PDB entry 2QHR | X-ray diffraction, 2.00 A resolution | chains H and L of the 3 polymer chains in the assembly

== Chain H ==
Molecule: 13F6-1-2 Fab fragment heavy chain
Source organism: Mus musculus
Notes: antibody fragment or engineered binder
Sequence (222 residues; each row starts with the number of its first residue; a row labelled like 82A-82C holds insertion residues (82A, then the next letters in order)):
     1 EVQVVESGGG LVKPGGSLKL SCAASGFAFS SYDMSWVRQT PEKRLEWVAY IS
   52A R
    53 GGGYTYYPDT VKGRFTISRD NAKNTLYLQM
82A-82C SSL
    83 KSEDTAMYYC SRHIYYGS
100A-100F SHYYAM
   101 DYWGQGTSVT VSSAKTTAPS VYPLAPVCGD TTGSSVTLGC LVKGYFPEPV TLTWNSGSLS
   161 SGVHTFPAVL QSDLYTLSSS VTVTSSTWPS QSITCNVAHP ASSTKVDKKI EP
Disulfide bonds: Cys22-Cys92, Cys140-Cys195

== Chain L ==
Molecule: 13F6-1-2 Fab fragment V lambda x light chain
Source organism: Mus musculus
UniProtKB: P01844 (LAC2_MOUSE); residues 109-210 here correspond to UniProt positions 1-102 (UniProt number = residue number - 108)
Sequence (218 residues; numbered 2 to 210 plus 9 insertion-coded residues; the number before each row is that of its first residue; a row labelled like 54A-54D holds insertion residues (54A, then the next letters in order)):
     2 QLVLTQSSSA SFSLGASAKL TCTLSR
   27A Q
    28 HSTYTIEWYQ QQPLKPPRYV MELKKDG
54A-54D SHST
    55 GDGIPDRFSG SSSGADRYLS ISNIQPEDEA IYICGVGDTI K
95A-95D EQFV
    96 YVFGGGTKVT VLGQPKSTPT LTVFPPSSEE LKENKATLVC LISNFSPSGV TVAWKANGTP
   156 ITQGVDTSNP TKEGNKFMAS SFLHLTSDQW RSHNSFTCQV THEGDTVEKS LSPAE
Disulfide bonds: Cys23-Cys88, Cys135-Cys193
What the authors report for this chain:
  - contacts within the chain: Lys51-Gly54 (backbone contact)

== How chain H and chain L interact ==
Pairs across the interface - 85 pairs, chain H then chain L:
  Val37(H) - Phe98(L)  hydrophobic
  Gln39(H) - Gln38(L)  hydrogen bond
  Arg44(H) - Gly100(L)
  Leu45(H) - Phe98(L)
  Trp47(H) - Phe95C(L)  hydrophobic
  Trp47(H) - Tyr96(L)  hydrophobic
  Trp47(H) - Phe98(L)
  Tyr50(H) - Phe95C(L)  hydrophobic
  Tyr58(H) - Glu95A(L)
  Tyr58(H) - Gln95B(L)
  Tyr58(H) - Phe95C(L)  hydrophobic
  Tyr59(H) - Gln95B(L)  hydrogen bond (backbone-side chain)
  Lys64(H) - Gln95B(L)  hydrogen bond
  Tyr91(H) - Gln38(L)  hydrogen bond
  Tyr91(H) - Pro43(L)  hydrophobic
  Tyr91(H) - Pro44(L)
  Ile96(H) - Tyr46(L)
  Ser100A(H) - Glu49(L)  hydrogen bond
  Tyr100C(H) - Glu49(L)
  Tyr100C(H) - Lys51(L)
  Tyr100D(H) - Glu34(L)
  Tyr100D(H) - Gly91(L)
  Tyr100D(H) - Asp92(L)  hydrogen bond (side chain-backbone)
  Tyr100D(H) - Thr93(L)  hydrogen bond
  Tyr100D(H) - Phe95C(L)  hydrophobic
  Tyr100D(H) - Tyr96(L)  hydrophobic
  Ala100E(H) - Glu34(L)
  Ala100E(H) - Tyr36(L)
  Ala100E(H) - Tyr46(L)  hydrophobic
  Met100F(H) - Tyr36(L)  hydrogen bond (backbone-side chain)
  Met100F(H) - Tyr46(L)
  Met100F(H) - Tyr96(L)
  Met100F(H) - Phe98(L)  hydrophobic
  Asp101(H) - Tyr46(L)
  Tyr102(H) - Asp56(L)  hydrogen bond
  Trp103(H) - Tyr36(L)
  Trp103(H) - Pro44(L)
  Trp103(H) - Phe98(L)  hydrophobic
  Gly104(H) - Pro43(L)
  Gln105(H) - Pro43(L)
  Tyr122(H) - Ser122(L)
  Tyr122(H) - Glu125(L)
  Tyr122(H) - Glu128(L)  hydrogen bond
  Pro123(H) - Ser122(L)
  Pro123(H) - Glu124(L)
  Leu124(H) - Phe119(L)  hydrophobic
  Ala125(H) - Phe119(L)
  Ala125(H) - Pro120(L)
  Val127(H) - Pro120(L)  hydrophobic
  Val127(H) - Ser207(L)
  Cys128(H) - Glu210(L)
  Asp130(H) - Val118(L)
  Asp130(H) - Lys204(L)  salt bridge
  Thr137(H) - Thr117(L)
  Thr137(H) - Phe119(L)
  Leu138(H) - Phe119(L)
  Gly139(H) - Phe119(L)
  Leu141(H) - Phe177(L)  hydrophobic
  Lys143(H) - Glu125(L)  salt bridge
  Lys143(H) - Lys130(L)
  Lys143(H) - Thr132(L)
  His164(H) - Glu168(L)  salt bridge
  Thr165(H) - Met173(L)
  Phe166(H) - Leu136(L)  hydrophobic
  Phe166(H) - Ile137(L)
  Phe166(H) - Ser138(L)
  Phe166(H) - Met173(L)  hydrophobic
  Phe166(H) - Ala174(L)
  Phe166(H) - Ser175(L)
  Pro167(H) - Ser163(L)
  Pro167(H) - Asn164(L)
  Pro167(H) - Thr166(L)
  Pro167(H) - Met173(L)
  Pro167(H) - Ser175(L)  hydrogen bond (backbone-side chain)
  Ala168(H) - Ser163(L)
  Val169(H) - Asp161(L)
  Val169(H) - Thr162(L)
  Val169(H) - Ser163(L)
  Val169(H) - Phe177(L)  hydrophobic
  Gln171(H) - Asp161(L)  hydrogen bond
  Thr176(H) - Phe177(L)
  Ser178(H) - Val134(L)
  Ser178(H) - Leu136(L)
  Ser180(H) - Leu136(L)
  Lys208(H) - Glu124(L)  salt bridge
Also at the interface, not in a pair above, chain H (48 interface residues in all): Glu46, His95, Pro126, Leu177
Also at the interface, not in a pair above, chain L (52 interface residues in all): Thr32, Lys42, Ile87, Val95D, Gly99, Leu206, Ala209

== Overview ==
48 residues of chain H face 52 of chain L across their interface; the contacts include 12 hydrogen bonds and 4
salt bridges. Polar contacts include Asp130(H)-Lys204(L), Lys143(H)-Glu125(L) and His164(H)-Glu168(L). The
paper reports contacts within the chain involving Gly54(L) and Lys51(L).
Chain H is 13F6-1-2 Fab fragment heavy chain and chain L is 13F6-1-2 Fab fragment V lambda x light chain, both
from Mus musculus; the structure, Crystal structure of the 13F6-1-2 Fab fragment bound to its Ebola virus
glycoprotein peptide epitope, was determined by X-ray diffraction.
